Entry 4OX5 (X-ray diffraction, 1.80 A resolution); this record covers chain A.

== Chain A ==
Name: LdcB LD-carboxypeptidase
Source organism: Streptococcus pneumoniae
UniProt: Q8DQQ1 (Q8DQQ1_STRR6); residue numbers follow UniProt; this construct covers 56-238
Chain sequence (187 residues; each row starts with the number of its first residue; note: 56 numbers in that range are skipped by the numbering (no residue carries them; nothing is unmodelled there); numbers below 1 keep their minus sign (Gly-4 is residue -4)):
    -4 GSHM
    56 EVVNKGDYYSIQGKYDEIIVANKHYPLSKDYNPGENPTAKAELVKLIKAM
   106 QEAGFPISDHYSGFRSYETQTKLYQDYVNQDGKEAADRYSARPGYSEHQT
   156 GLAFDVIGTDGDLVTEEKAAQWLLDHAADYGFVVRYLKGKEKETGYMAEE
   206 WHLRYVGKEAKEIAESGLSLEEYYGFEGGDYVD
Disordered / not traced: 135-136, 238
Covalently attached groups: covalent link Mse-1-Glu56
Modified positions: Mse-1 (selenomethionine); Mse105 (selenomethionine; parent Met); Mse202 (selenomethionine; parent Met)
Construct notes: expression tag (-4 to -1)
Metal / ion sites: Zn2+ site 1: His-2, Glu56, His79; Zn2+ site 2: His115, His181, Asp184 (together with 2-amino-2-hydroxymethyl-propane-1,3-diol); Zn2+ site 3: His153, Asp160, His207
Small-molecule neighbours: D-alanine (DAL): Arg120, Gln125, Tyr144, Ser145, Ala146, Ser151, Glu152, His153, Tyr191, Tyr201, Glu204
What the authors report for this chain:
  - Zn2+ coordination: His153, Asp160, His207
  - binding site for D-alanine: Tyr144, Tyr191, Tyr201, Glu204
  - catalytic residues: Glu204
  - mutagenesis - E204A: decreased catalytic activity on tetra-D
  - conformationally variable residues (loop rearrangement): Gly163 to Glu171
  - specificity-determining residues: Gln125, Ser151 (by similarity / conservation)
  - catalytic residues: Arg120 (proposed by the authors, not directly observed)

== Overview ==
Bound to chain A: D-alanine. His-2, Glu56 and His79 form the Zn2+ site 1. His115, His181 and Asp184 form the
Zn2+ site 2. The paper reports catalytic residues Glu204 and Arg120; E204A reduces catalytic activity on
tetra-D.
Chain A is LdcB LD-carboxypeptidase (Streptococcus pneumoniae); the structure, Structure of the LdcB
LD-carboxypeptidase reveals the molecular basis of peptidoglycan recognition, was determined by X-ray
diffraction, deposited together with 4OX3, 4OXD, 4MPH and 4JID.
